1LGD - chain A; structure by X-ray diffraction, 1.90 A resolution.

# Chain A
Name: Carbonic anhydrase II
Organism: Homo sapiens
Notes: EC 4.2.1.1
Reference sequence: P00918 (CAH2_HUMAN); the author numbering skips numbers that UniProt does not, so the offset changes along the chain: 1-125 = UniProt 0-124; 127-261 = UniProt 125-259
Amino-acid sequence (260 residues; numbered 1 to 261; 1 number in that range is skipped by the numbering (no residue carries it; nothing is unmodelled there); the number before each row is that of its first residue):
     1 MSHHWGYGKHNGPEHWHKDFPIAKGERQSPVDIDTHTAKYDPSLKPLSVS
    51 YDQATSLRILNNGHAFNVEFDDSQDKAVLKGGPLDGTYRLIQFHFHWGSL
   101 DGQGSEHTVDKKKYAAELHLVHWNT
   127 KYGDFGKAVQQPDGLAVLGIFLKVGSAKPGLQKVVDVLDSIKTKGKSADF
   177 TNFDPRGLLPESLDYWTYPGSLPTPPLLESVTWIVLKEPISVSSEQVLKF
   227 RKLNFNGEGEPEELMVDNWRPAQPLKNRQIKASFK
Disordered / not traced: 1-3
Sequence notes: engineered mutation P199 (Thr197 in P00918); conflict S206 (Cys204 in P00918)
Ion coordination: Zn2+: H94, H96, H119 (together with bicarbonate ion)
Ligand contacts: bicarbonate ion (BCT): H94, H96, H119, P199, T200

# Overview
Chain A binds bicarbonate ion. H94, H96 and H119 coordinate Zn2+.
Chain A is Carbonic anhydrase II (Homo sapiens); the structure, Crystal Structure Analysis of HCA II Mutant
T199P in Complex with Bicarbonate, was determined by X-ray diffraction together with 1LG5 and 1LG6 from the
same study.
